6SGW - chains B and F of the 10 polymer chains in the assembly; structure by electron microscopy, 3.80 A resolution.

[Chain B]
Molecule: ESX-3 secretion system protein EccD3
From: Mycobacterium smegmatis (strain ATCC 700084 / mc(2)155)
Reference sequence: A0QQ46 (ECCD3_MYCS2); numbering as in UniProt (aligned over 8-472)
Sequence (465 residues; numbered 8 to 472; the number before each row is that of its first residue):
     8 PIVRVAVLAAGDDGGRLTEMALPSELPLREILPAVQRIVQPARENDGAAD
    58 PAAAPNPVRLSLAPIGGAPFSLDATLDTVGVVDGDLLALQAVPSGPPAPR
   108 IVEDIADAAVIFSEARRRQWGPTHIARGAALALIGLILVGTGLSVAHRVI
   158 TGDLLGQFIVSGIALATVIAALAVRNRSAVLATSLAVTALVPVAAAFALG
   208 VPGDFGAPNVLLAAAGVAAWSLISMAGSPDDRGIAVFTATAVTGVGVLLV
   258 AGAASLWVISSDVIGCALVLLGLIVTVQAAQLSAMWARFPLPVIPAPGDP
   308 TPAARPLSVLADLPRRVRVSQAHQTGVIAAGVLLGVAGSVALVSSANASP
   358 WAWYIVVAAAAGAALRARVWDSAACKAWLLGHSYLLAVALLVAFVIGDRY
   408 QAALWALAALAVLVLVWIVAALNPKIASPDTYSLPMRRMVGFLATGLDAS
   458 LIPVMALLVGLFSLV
Not modelled in the structure: 48-63, 295-315, 472

[Chain F]
Molecule: ESX-3 secretion system protein EccC3
From: Mycobacterium smegmatis (strain ATCC 700084 / mc(2)155)
Reference sequence: A0QQ40 (ECCC3_MYCS2); residue numbers follow UniProt; this construct covers 2-402
Sequence (401 residues; row label = number of the first residue in the row):
     2 SRLIFEHQRRLTPPTTRKGTITIEPPPQLPRVVPPSLLRRVLPFLIVILI
    52 VGMIVALFATGMRLISPTMLFFPFVLLLAATALYRGGDNKMRTEEVDAER
   102 ADYLRYLSVVRDNVRAHAAEQRAALEWSHPEPEVLATIPGTRRQWERDPR
   152 DRDFLVLRAGRHDVPLDAALKVKDTADEIDLEPVAHSALRGLLDVQRTVR
   202 DAPTGLDVAKLARITVIGEADEARAAIRAWIAQAVTWHDPTMLGVALAAP
   252 DLESGDWSWLKWLPHVDVPNEADGVGPARYLTTSTAELRERLAPALADRP
   302 LFPAESGAALKHLLVVLDDPDADPDDIARKPGLTGVTVIHRTTELPNREQ
   352 YPDPERPILRVADGRIERWQVGGWQPCVDVADAMSAAEAAHIARRLSRWD
   402 S
Not modelled in the structure: 45-91, 299-310, 331-333, 373-374, 402

[Chain B / chain F interface]
Pairs across the interface (27; chain B residue first):
  R36(B) - A388(F)
  R36(B) - E389(F)  salt bridge
  R36(B) - H392(F)
  E37(B) - H392(F)
  E37(B) - R395(F)  salt bridge
  P40(B) - H392(F)
  P40(B) - R396(F)
  P64(B) - V135(F)
  P64(B) - T138(F)
  R66(B) - E134(F)
  R66(B) - A137(F)
  R66(B) - T138(F)
  R66(B) - E389(F)  salt bridge
  R66(B) - H392(F)  hydrogen bond
  V99(B) - E134(F)
  S101(B) - E134(F)
  R107(B) - R116(F)
  I108(B) - Q197(F)  hydrogen bond (backbone-side chain)
  I108(B) - R201(F)
  E110(B) - R112(F)  salt bridge
  E110(B) - G192(F)
  E110(B) - L193(F)  hydrogen bond (side chain-backbone)
  E110(B) - V196(F)
  E110(B) - Q197(F)  hydrogen bond
  D111(B) - R112(F)  salt bridge
  D114(B) - S109(F)  hydrogen bond
  D114(B) - R112(F)  salt bridge
Also at the interface, not in a pair above, chain B (14 interface residues in all): A105, V109
Also at the interface, not in a pair above, chain F (21 interface residues in all): R123, E132, A189, D202

[Overview]
14 residues of chain B face 21 of chain F across their interface; the contacts include 5 hydrogen bonds and 6
salt bridges. Polar pairs include R36(B)-E389(F), E37(B)-R395(F) and R66(B)-E389(F).
Chain B is ESX-3 secretion system protein EccD3 and chain F is ESX-3 secretion system protein EccC3, both from
Mycobacterium smegmatis (strain ATCC 700084 / mc(2)155); the structure, Structure of the ESX-3 core complex,
was determined by electron microscopy (same publication as 6SGX, 6SGY and 6SGZ).
